4LV2 - chain A; structure by X-ray diffraction, 1.65 A resolution.

Chain A:
Name: Beta-lactamase
Source organism: Escherichia coli
Notes: EC 3.5.2.6
UniProt: P00811 (AMPC_ECOLI); residues 4-361 here correspond to UniProt positions 20-377 (UniProt number = residue number + 16)
Sequence (358 residues; numbered 4 to 361; the number before each row is that of its first residue):
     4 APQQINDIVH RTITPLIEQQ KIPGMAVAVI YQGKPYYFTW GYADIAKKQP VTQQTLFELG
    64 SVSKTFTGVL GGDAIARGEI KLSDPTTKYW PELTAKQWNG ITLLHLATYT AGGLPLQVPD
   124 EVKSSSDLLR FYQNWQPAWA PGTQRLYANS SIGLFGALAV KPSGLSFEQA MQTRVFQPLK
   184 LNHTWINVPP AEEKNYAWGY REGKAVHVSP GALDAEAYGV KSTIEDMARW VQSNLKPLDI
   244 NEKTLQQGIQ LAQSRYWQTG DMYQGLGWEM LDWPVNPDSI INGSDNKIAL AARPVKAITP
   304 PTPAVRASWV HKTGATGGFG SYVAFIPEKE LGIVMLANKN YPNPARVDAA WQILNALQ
Covalent attachments: [1-(6-chloropyrimidin-4-yl)-1H-pyrazol-4-yl]boronic acid (N95) linked to Ser-64
Small-molecule neighbours: N95 ([1-(6-chloropyrimidin-4-yl)-1H-pyrazol-4-yl]boronic acid): Gly-63, Lys-67, Gln-120, Tyr-150, Asn-152, Val-211, Tyr-221, Gly-317, Ala-318, Thr-319
Curated features (UniProtKB/Swiss-Prot):
  - active site: Ser-64 (Acyl-ester intermediate)
  - binding site (a beta-lactam): Ser-64, Gln-120, Tyr-150, Asn-152, Ala-318, Asn-343
What the authors report for this chain:
  - binding site for N95: Ser-64
  - binding site for N95: Gln-120 (proposed by the authors, not directly observed)
  - catalytic residues: Ser-64 (citing earlier work)

In short:
Compound N95 is covalently linked to Ser-64. UniProt lists active-site residue Ser-64 and 6
beta-lactam-binding residues. From the paper: the catalytic residue Ser-64; a binding site for N95 at Ser-64
and Gln-120.
Chain A is Beta-lactamase (Escherichia coli); the structure, AmpC beta-lactamase in complex with
[1-(6-chloropyrimidin-4-yl)-1H-pyrazol-4-yl] boronic acid, was determined by X-ray diffraction together with
4M8T, 4LV0, 4LV1 and 4LV3 from the same study.
